5UZ9 - chains C and M of the 13 polymer chains in the assembly; structure by electron microscopy, 3.40 A resolution.

== Chain C ==
Molecule: CRISPR-associated protein Csy3
From: Pseudomonas aeruginosa (strain UCBPP-PA14)
Reference sequence: Q02MM1 (CSY3_PSEAB); residues 21-361 here correspond to UniProt positions 2-342 (UniProt number = residue number - 19)
Chain sequence (341 residues; each row starts with the number of its first residue):
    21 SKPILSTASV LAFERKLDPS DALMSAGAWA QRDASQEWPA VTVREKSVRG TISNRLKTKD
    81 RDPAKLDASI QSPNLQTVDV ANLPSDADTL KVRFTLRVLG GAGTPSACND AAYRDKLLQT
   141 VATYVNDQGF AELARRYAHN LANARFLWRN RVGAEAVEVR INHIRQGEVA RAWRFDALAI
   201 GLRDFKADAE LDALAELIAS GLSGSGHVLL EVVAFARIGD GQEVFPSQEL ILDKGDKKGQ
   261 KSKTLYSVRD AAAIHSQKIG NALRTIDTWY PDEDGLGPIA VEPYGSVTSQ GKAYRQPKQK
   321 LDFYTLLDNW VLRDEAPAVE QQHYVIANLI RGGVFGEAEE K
Disordered / not traced: 21-24, 68-95, 251-262, 358-361
What the authors report for this chain:
  - binding site for Crispr RNA (chain M): Arg35, Arg169, Gln248, His275, Gln277, Lys278, Asn281, Arg284
  - mutagenesis - K77E/K79E, K85A, K254A/K257A: decreased binding to dsDNA
  - mutagenesis - K77E/K79E, K85A, K254A/K257A: unchanged expression

== Chain M ==
Molecule: Crispr RNA
Sequence (60 nucleotides; numbered 1 to 60; the number before each row is that of its first residue):
     1 CUAAGAAAUU CACGGCGGGC UUGAUGUCCG CGUCUACCUG GUUCACUGCC GUAUAGGCAG

== Chain C / chain M interface ==
Residue-residue contacts (33; chain C residue first):
  Ala32(C) - U35(M)  base contact
  Phe33(C) - U35(M)  hydrogen bond to the sugar
  Phe33(C) - A36(M)  sugar contact
  Glu34(C) - U35(M)  phosphate contact
  Glu34(C) - A36(M)  phosphate contact
  Arg35(C) - A36(M)  salt bridge to the phosphate
  Arg35(C) - C37(M)  salt bridge to the phosphate
  Gln96(C) - U43(M)  base contact
  Gln96(C) - C44(M)  base contact
  Trp168(C) - C38(M)  base contact
  Gln248(C) - U39(M)  sugar contact
  Gln248(C) - G40(M)  hydrogen bond to the phosphate
  Gln248(C) - G41(M)  hydrogen bond to the phosphate
  Glu249(C) - U39(M)  base contact
  Leu250(C) - U39(M)  base contact
  Lys263(C) - U43(M)  base contact
  His275(C) - U39(M)  salt bridge to the phosphate
  Gln277(C) - C38(M)  sugar contact
  Gln277(C) - U39(M)  hydrogen bond to the phosphate
  Lys278(C) - C38(M)  base contact
  Lys278(C) - G40(M)  salt bridge to the phosphate
  Asn281(C) - C38(M)  hydrogen bond to the sugar
  Arg284(C) - C37(M)  sugar contact
  Arg284(C) - C38(M)  salt bridge to the phosphate
  Glu302(C) - C38(M)  phosphate contact
  Val307(C) - C38(M)  base contact
  Thr308(C) - C38(M)  base contact
  Thr308(C) - G40(M)  hydrogen bond to the base
  Arg351(C) - A36(M)  sugar contact
  Gly353(C) - U35(M)  hydrogen bond to the sugar
  Gly353(C) - A36(M)  sugar contact
  Val354(C) - U35(M)  base contact
  Val354(C) - A36(M)  base contact
Other interface residues (no listed pair), chain C (24 interface residues in all): Ser247, Ser309, Gly352

== Overview ==
24 residues of chain C face 9 of chain M across their interface; the contacts include 7 hydrogen bonds and 5
salt bridges. Polar contacts include Thr308(C)-G40(M), Phe33(C)-U35(M) and Asn281(C)-C38(M). From the paper: a
binding site for Crispr RNA (chain M) at Arg35(C), Arg169(C) and Gln248(C) among others; K77E/K79E, K85A and
K254A/K257A of chain C reduce binding to dsDNA.
Chain C is CRISPR-associated protein Csy3 (Pseudomonas aeruginosa (strain UCBPP-PA14)) and chain M is Crispr
RNA; the structure, Cryo EM structure of anti-CRISPRs, AcrF1 and AcrF2, bound to type I-F crRNA-guided CRISPR
surveillance complex, was determined by electron microscopy.
